5XF4 - chains D and I of the 10 polymer chains in the assembly; structure by X-ray diffraction, 2.87 A resolution.

[Chain D]
Molecule: Histone H2B type 1-J
Source organism: Homo sapiens
UniProt: P06899 (H2B1J_HUMAN); residues -3 to 122 here correspond to UniProt positions 1-126 (UniProt number = residue number + 4)
Chain sequence (126 residues; numbered -3 to 122; the number before each row is that of its first residue; numbers below 1 keep their minus sign (Met-3 is residue -3)):
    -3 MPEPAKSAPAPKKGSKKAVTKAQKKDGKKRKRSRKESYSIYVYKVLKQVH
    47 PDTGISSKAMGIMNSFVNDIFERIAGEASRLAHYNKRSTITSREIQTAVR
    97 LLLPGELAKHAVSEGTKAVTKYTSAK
Disordered / not traced: -3 to 27
UniProt features mapped onto this chain:
  - modified residue: Pro-2 (N-acetylproline), Glu-1 (ADP-ribosyl glutamic acid), Lys2 (N6-(2-hydroxyisobutyryl)lysine), Ser3 (ADP-ribosylserine), Lys8 (N6-(beta-hydroxybutyryl)lysine), Lys9 (N6-(2-hydroxyisobutyryl)lysine), Ser11 (Phosphoserine), Lys12 (N6-acetyllysine), Lys13 (N6-(beta-hydroxybutyryl)lysine), Lys17 (N6-(2-hydroxyisobutyryl)lysine), Lys20 (N6-(2-hydroxyisobutyryl)lysine), Lys21 (N6-(2-hydroxyisobutyryl)lysine), Lys31 (N6-(2-hydroxyisobutyryl)lysine), Glu32 (PolyADP-ribosyl glutamic acid), Ser33 (Phosphoserine), Lys40 (N6-(2-hydroxyisobutyryl)lysine), Lys43 (N6-(2-hydroxyisobutyryl)lysine), Lys54 (N6,N6-dimethyllysine), Arg76 (Dimethylated arginine), Lys82 (N6,N6,N6-trimethyllysine) and 6 more in UniProt
  - glycosylation: Ser109 (O-linked (GlcNAc) serine)
  - cross-link (Glycyl lysine isopeptide (Lys-Gly)): Lys2 (interchain with G-Cter in SUMO2), Lys17 (interchain with G-Cter in SUMO2), Lys31 (interchain with G-Cter in ubiquitin), Lys117 (interchain with G-Cter in ubiquitin)

[Chain I]
Molecule: 145-nt DNA strand
Sequence (145 nucleotides; each row starts with the number of its first residue; numbers below 1 keep their minus sign (DA-72 is residue -72)):
   -72 ATCAATATCCACCTGCAGATACTACCAAAAGTGTATTTGGAAACTGCTCC
   -22 ATCAAAAGGCATGTTCAGCTGAATCAGCTGAACATGCCTTTTGATGGAGC
    28 AGTTTCCAAATACACTTTTGGTAGTATCTGCAGGTGGATATTGAT

[Interface between chain D and chain I]
Pairs across the interface - 14 pairs, chain D then chain I:
  Ser29(D) with DT30(I), hydrogen bond to the phosphate
  Arg30(D) with DA-45(I), sugar contact; DA-44(I), salt bridge to the phosphate
  Tyr39(D) with DT-53(I), phosphate contact
  Gly50(D) with DT-53(I), phosphate contact
  Ile51(D) with DT-53(I), phosphate contact
  Ser52(D) with DA-54(I), phosphate contact
  Ser53(D) with DA-54(I), hydrogen bond to the phosphate
  Arg83(D) with DG-33(I), phosphate contact; DA-32(I), salt bridge to the phosphate
  Ser84(D) with DG-34(I), hydrogen bond to the phosphate; DG-33(I), hydrogen bond to the phosphate
  Thr85(D) with DG-34(I), hydrogen bond to the phosphate; DG-33(I), hydrogen bond to the phosphate
Also at the interface, not in a pair above, chain D (11 interface residues in all): Lys82

[Overview]
Chain D and chain I form an interface of 11 and 8 residues respectively, with 6 hydrogen bonds and 2 salt
bridges. Polar pairs include Ser29(D)-DT30(I), Ser53(D)-DA-54(I) and Ser84(D)-DG-34(I).
Chain D is Histone H2B type 1-J (Homo sapiens) and chain I is a 145-nt DNA strand; the structure, Nucleosome
core particle with an adduct of a binuclear RAPTA (Ru-arene-phosphaadamantane) compound having a
1,2-diphenylethylenediamine linker ..., was determined by X-ray diffraction together with 5XF3, 5XF5 and 5XF6
from the same study.
